Entry 7U1T (electron microscopy, 3.30 A resolution); this record covers chains D and F of the 6 polymer chains in the assembly.

== Chain D ==
Protein: Epstein-Barr nuclear antigen 1
Organism: Human herpesvirus 4 strain B95-8
Notes: fragment: DNA-binding domain
Reference sequence: P03211 (EBNA1_EBVB9); residues 438-615 here = UniProt positions 438-615
Sequence (178 residues; row label = number of the first residue in the row):
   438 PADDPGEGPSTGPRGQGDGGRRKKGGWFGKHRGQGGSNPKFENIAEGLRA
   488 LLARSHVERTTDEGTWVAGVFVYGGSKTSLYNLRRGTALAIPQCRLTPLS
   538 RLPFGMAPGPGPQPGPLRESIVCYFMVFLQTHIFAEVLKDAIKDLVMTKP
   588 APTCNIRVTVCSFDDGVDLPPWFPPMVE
Disordered / not traced: 438-452, 614-615
Curated features (UniProtKB/Swiss-Prot):
  - active site: Tyr-518 (For site-specific DNA endonuclease activity)
  - binding site (DNA): Lys-460, Lys-461, Tyr-518
  - site: Arg-491 (Interaction dimer-dimer), Tyr-518 (Interaction dimer-dimer. Required for episome maintenance and generation of immortalized B cells in the host)
  - mutagenesis: Glu-444 (E444A: Slight decrease in binding to USP7. Major decrease in binding to USP7; when associated with A-447), Ser-447 (S447A: Loss of binding to USP7. Major decrease in binding to USP7; when associated with A-444), Lys-460 to Lys-461 (Severe loss of oriP-dependent DNA replication; loss of DNA-binding), Arg-491 (R491A: Impaired cooperative DNA binding; R491E: Loss of DNA replication and cooperative DNA binding), Tyr-518 (Y518A: 10 fold decrease in DNA-binding; Y518A: Complete loss of endocucleoase nicks in the DNA; Y518E: Complete loss of DNA-binding; Y518F: No effect on DNA-binding ...), Asp-581 (D581A: Loss of DNA replication and cooperative DNA binding; D581E: Forms single dimer binding to DNA), Thr-585 (T585P: Decreased EBNA1-DNA binding, formation of functional chromatin, and origin recognition complex recruitment at oriP)

== Chain F ==
Molecule: 59-nt DNA strand
Sequence (59 nucleotides; row label = number of the first residue in the row):
     3 ACCCTAATTCAATAGCATATGTTACCCAACGGGAAGCATATGCTATCGAA
    53 TTAGGGTTA

== How chain D and chain F interact ==
Residue-residue contacts (38):
  Asp-455(D) with DT48(F), phosphate contact
  Arg-458(D) with DC49(F), sugar contact; DG50(F), salt bridge to the phosphate
  Arg-459(D) with DT48(F), phosphate contact; DC49(F), phosphate contact
  Lys-460(D) with DA47(F), hydrogen bond to the base; DT48(F), base contact; DC49(F), sugar contact
  Lys-461(D) with DT46(F), base contact; DA47(F), base contact
  Phe-465(D) with DT46(F), phosphate contact; DA47(F), sugar contact
  Lys-467(D) with DG44(F), base contact; DC45(F), phosphate contact; DT46(F), sugar contact
  His-468(D) with DC45(F), sugar contact
  Arg-469(D) with DG44(F), sugar contact
  Gly-470(D) with DG44(F), hydrogen bond to the phosphate; DC45(F), phosphate contact
  Gln-471(D) with DC45(F), phosphate contact
  Gly-472(D) with DC45(F), hydrogen bond to the phosphate
  Gly-473(D) with DC45(F), hydrogen bond to the phosphate; DT46(F), hydrogen bond to the phosphate
  Lys-514(D) with DT43(F), salt bridge to the phosphate
  Tyr-518(D) with DG44(F), phosphate contact; DC45(F), hydrogen bond to the phosphate; DT46(F), base contact
  Arg-521(D) with DG44(F), salt bridge to the phosphate; DC45(F), salt bridge to the phosphate
  Arg-522(D) with DC45(F), salt bridge to the phosphate; DT46(F), salt bridge to the phosphate
  Thr-534(D) with DG44(F), phosphate contact
  Pro-535(D) with DT43(F), phosphate contact; DG44(F), phosphate contact
  Leu-536(D) with DT43(F), hydrogen bond to the phosphate; DG44(F), hydrogen bond to the phosphate
  Arg-538(D) with DA42(F), salt bridge to the phosphate
  Cys-560(D) with DT43(F), hydrogen bond to the phosphate
Other interface residues (no listed pair), chain D (26 interface residues in all): Gly-454, Trp-464, Asn-475, Phe-478

== Summary ==
26 residues of chain D and 9 residues of chain F are in contact, with 9 hydrogen bonds and 7 salt bridges.
Among the polar pairs are Lys-460(D)/DA47(F), Gly-470(D)/DG44(F) and Gly-472(D)/DC45(F).
Here chain D is Epstein-Barr nuclear antigen 1 (Human herpesvirus 4 strain B95-8) and chain F is a 59-nt DNA
strand. Entry 7U1T (EBNA1 DNA binding domain (401-641) binds to half Dyad Symmetry element) was determined by
electron microscopy.
